8UBB - chains D and I of the 9 polymer chains in the assembly; structure by electron microscopy, 3.23 A resolution.

# Chain D
Molecule: Avd
Source organism: Bordetella phage BPP-1
UniProt: chimeric construct of Q775D7, Q9FA38: residues 1-124 from Q775D7 (Q775D7_BPBPP) positions 1-124 (same numbers); residues 125-290 from Q9FA38 positions 5-170 (UniProt number = residue number - 120)
Sequence (290 residues; numbered 1 to 290; the number before each row is that of its first residue):
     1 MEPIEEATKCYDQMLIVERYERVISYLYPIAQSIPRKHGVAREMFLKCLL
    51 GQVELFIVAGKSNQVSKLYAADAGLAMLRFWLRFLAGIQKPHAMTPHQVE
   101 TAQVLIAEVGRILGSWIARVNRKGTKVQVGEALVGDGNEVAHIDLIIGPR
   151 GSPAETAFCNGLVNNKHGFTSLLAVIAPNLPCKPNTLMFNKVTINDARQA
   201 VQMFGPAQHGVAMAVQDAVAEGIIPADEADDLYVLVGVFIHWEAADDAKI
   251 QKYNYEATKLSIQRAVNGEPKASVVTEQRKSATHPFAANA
Disordered / not traced: 1-12, 122-290

# Chain I
Molecule: Diversity-generating retroelement (DGR) RNA Sp
Sequence (140 nucleotides; row label = number of the first residue in the row):
     1 CAUGGCUCUGCCAACGCUACGGCUUGGCGGGCUGGCCUUUCCUCAAUAGG
    51 UGGUCAGCCGGUUCUGUCCUGCUUCGGCGAACACGUUACACGGUUCGGCA
   101 AAACGUCGAUUACUGAAAAUGGAAAGGCGGGGCCGACUUC
Disordered / not traced: 1-2, 34-46, 57-58, 140

# How chain D and chain I interact
Pairs across the interface (9; chain D residue first):
  Tyr28(D) - U7(I)  base contact
  Gln32(D) - U7(I)  hydrogen bond to the base
  Arg36(D) - C6(I)  hydrogen bond to the sugar
  Arg36(D) - U7(I)  sugar contact
  Arg36(D) - C8(I)  salt bridge to the phosphate
  Arg36(D) - G31(I)  base contact
  Arg36(D) - C32(I)  hydrogen bond to the sugar
  Arg42(D) - U7(I)  hydrogen bond to the sugar
  Leu46(D) - U7(I)  base contact

# Overview
Chain D and chain I each contribute 5 residues to their interface; the contacts include 4 hydrogen bonds and 1
salt bridge. Among the polar pairs are Gln32(D)-U7(I), Arg36(D)-C6(I) and Arg36(D)-C32(I).
Chain D is Avd (Bordetella phage BPP-1) and chain I is Diversity-generating retroelement (DGR) RNA Sp; the
structure, Diversity-generating retroelement (DGR) ribonucleoprotein reverse transcriptase - Active State
(N-empty) 1b, was determined by electron microscopy (same publication as 8UB7, 8UB8, 8UB9, 8UBA, 8UBC, 8UBD,
8UBE and 8UBF).
